Entry 9JQ3 (electron microscopy, 2.45 A resolution); this record covers chains A and D of the 4 polymer chains in the assembly.

# Chain A (and D)
Name: Isovaleryl-CoA dehydrogenase, mitochondrial
Organism: Homo sapiens
Notes: EC 1.3.8.4, 1.3.8.1; chain D of this document is another copy of the same molecule, construct and numbering; everything in this record applies to it too
Reference sequence: P26440 (IVD_HUMAN); residues -31 to 394 here correspond to UniProt positions 1-426 (UniProt number = residue number + 32)
Sequence (426 residues; each row starts with the number of its first residue; numbers below 1 keep their minus sign (Met-31 is residue -31)):
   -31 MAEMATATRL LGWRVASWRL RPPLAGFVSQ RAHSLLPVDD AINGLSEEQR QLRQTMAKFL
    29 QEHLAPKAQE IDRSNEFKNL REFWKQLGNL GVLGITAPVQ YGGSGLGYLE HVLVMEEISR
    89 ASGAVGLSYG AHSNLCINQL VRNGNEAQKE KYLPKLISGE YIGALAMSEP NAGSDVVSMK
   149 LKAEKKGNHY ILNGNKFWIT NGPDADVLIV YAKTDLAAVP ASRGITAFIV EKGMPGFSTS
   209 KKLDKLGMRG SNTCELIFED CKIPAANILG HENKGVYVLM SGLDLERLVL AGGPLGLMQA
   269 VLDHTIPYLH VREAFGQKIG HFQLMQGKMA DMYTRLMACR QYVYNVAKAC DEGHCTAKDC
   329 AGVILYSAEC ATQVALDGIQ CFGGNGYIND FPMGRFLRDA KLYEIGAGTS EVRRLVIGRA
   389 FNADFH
Disordered / not traced: -31 to 5, 393-394
Disulfides: Cys318-Cys323
Residues lining bound ligands:
  - FAD (flavin-adenine dinucleotide), molecule 1: Leu95, Leu103, Leu133, Met135, Ser136, Gly141, Ser142, Trp166, Ile167, Thr168, Lys213, Thr221, Leu370, Ile373, Gly374, Ala375, Gly376, Thr377, Glu379, Val380, Leu383
  - FAD, molecule 2: Tyr276, Arg280, Ala282, Phe283, Ile287, Phe290, Leu292, Met293, Gln348, Cys349, Phe350, Gly351, Gly352, Asn353, Tyr355
Reported in the primary citation:
  - binding site for flavin-adenine dinucleotide: Thr168, Arg280, Gln291, Gly352, Thr377, Glu379
  - catalytic residues: Glu254 (citing earlier work)
  - mutagenesis - E254A: decreased catalytic activity (proposed by the authors, not directly observed)
  - mutagenesis - E254A: increased binding to isovaleryl-CoA
  - disease-associated variants - R21C, R21P, S249G/F350V, A268V, A282V, E379K: decreased catalytic activity
  - disease-associated variants - R21C, R21P, S249G/F350V, A268V, A282V, E379K: decreased binding to flavin-adenine dinucleotide
  - disease-associated variants - R21C, R21P, S249G/F350V, A282V, E379K: decreased expression
  - disease-associated variants - A268V: unchanged stability
  - mutagenesis - T168A, Q291A, T377A: decreased binding to flavin-adenine dinucleotide

# Chain A / chain D interface
Pairs across the interface - 68 pairs, chain A then chain D:
  Asp8(A) - His322(D)  salt bridge
  Asp8(A) - Asp327(D)
  Ile10(A) - Asn313(D)
  Ile10(A) - Ala317(D)  hydrophobic
  Ile10(A) - His322(D)
  Ile10(A) - Thr324(D)
  Ile10(A) - Asp327(D)
  Asn11(A) - Asn313(D)
  Ile274(A) - Phe389(D)  hydrophobic
  His278(A) - Phe389(D)
  His278(A) - Asn390(D)
  Gly288(A) - Asn390(D)  hydrogen bond (backbone-side chain)
  His289(A) - Asn390(D)
  Gln291(A) - Leu383(D)
  Gln294(A) - Leu383(D)
  Gln294(A) - Gly386(D)
  Gln294(A) - Asn390(D)
  Gly295(A) - Arg382(D)
  Ala298(A) - Arg382(D)
  Ala298(A) - Ile385(D)  hydrophobic
  Asp299(A) - Arg382(D)  salt bridge
  Tyr301(A) - Lys326(D)
  Tyr301(A) - Asp327(D)  hydrogen bond
  Tyr301(A) - Phe389(D)  hydrophobic
  Thr302(A) - Gly330(D)
  Thr302(A) - Tyr334(D)
  Thr302(A) - Ile385(D)
  Arg303(A) - Tyr334(D)
  Met305(A) - Tyr310(D)
  Met305(A) - Asp327(D)
  Ala306(A) - Tyr334(D)  hydrophobic
  Gln309(A) - Gln309(D)
  Gln309(A) - Tyr310(D)
  Gln309(A) - Asn313(D)  hydrogen bond
  Tyr310(A) - Met305(D)
  Tyr310(A) - Gln309(D)
  Asn313(A) - Ile10(D)
  Asn313(A) - Asn11(D)
  Asn313(A) - Gln309(D)  hydrogen bond
  Asn313(A) - Asn313(D)  hydrogen bond
  Ala317(A) - Ile10(D)  hydrophobic
  His322(A) - Asp8(D)  salt bridge
  Lys326(A) - Tyr301(D)
  Asp327(A) - Asp8(D)
  Asp327(A) - Ile10(D)
  Asp327(A) - Tyr301(D)  hydrogen bond
  Asp327(A) - Met305(D)
  Gly330(A) - Thr302(D)
  Tyr334(A) - Arg303(D)
  Tyr334(A) - Ala306(D)  hydrophobic
  Tyr334(A) - Tyr334(D)  hydrogen bond
  Arg382(A) - Gln294(D)
  Arg382(A) - Ala298(D)
  Arg382(A) - Asp299(D)  salt bridge
  Leu383(A) - Gln291(D)
  Leu383(A) - Gln294(D)
  Ile385(A) - Ala298(D)  hydrophobic
  Ile385(A) - Thr302(D)
  Gly386(A) - Gln294(D)
  Arg387(A) - Gln294(D)
  Phe389(A) - His278(D)
  Phe389(A) - Met297(D)
  Phe389(A) - Tyr301(D)  hydrophobic
  Asn390(A) - His278(D)  hydrogen bond
  Asn390(A) - Gly288(D)  hydrogen bond (side chain-backbone)
  Asn390(A) - His289(D)
  Asn390(A) - Gln294(D)
  Asn390(A) - Met297(D)
Other interface residues (no listed pair), chain A (38 interface residues in all): Met297, Val314, Thr324, Leu333, Cys338
Other interface residues (no listed pair), chain D (37 interface residues in all): Ile274, Gly295, Val314, Leu333, Cys338

# In short
38 residues of chain A and 37 residues of chain D are in contact, with 9 hydrogen bonds and 4 salt bridges.
Polar contacts include Asp8(A)-His322(D), Asp299(A)-Arg382(D) and Gly288(A)-Asn390(D). From the paper: the
catalytic residue Glu254(A); R21C, R21P and S249G/F350V of chain A, among others, reduce binding to
flavin-adenine dinucleotide; 10 substitutions were tested in all.
Chain A and chain D are both Isovaleryl-CoA dehydrogenase, mitochondrial (Homo sapiens); the structure,
Structure of human IVD in complex with FAD, was determined by electron microscopy, deposited together with
9JQ4 and 9JQ5.
